Entry 8BJ9 (X-ray diffraction, 2.07 A resolution); this record covers chain A.

Chain A:
Name: ABC transporter
From: Parageobacillus thermoglucosidasius
UniProt: A0A1Y3Q1V3 (A0A1Y3Q1V3_PARTM); residues 1-297 here correspond to UniProt positions 22-318 (UniProt number = residue number + 21)
Amino-acid sequence (297 residues; each row starts with the number of its first residue):
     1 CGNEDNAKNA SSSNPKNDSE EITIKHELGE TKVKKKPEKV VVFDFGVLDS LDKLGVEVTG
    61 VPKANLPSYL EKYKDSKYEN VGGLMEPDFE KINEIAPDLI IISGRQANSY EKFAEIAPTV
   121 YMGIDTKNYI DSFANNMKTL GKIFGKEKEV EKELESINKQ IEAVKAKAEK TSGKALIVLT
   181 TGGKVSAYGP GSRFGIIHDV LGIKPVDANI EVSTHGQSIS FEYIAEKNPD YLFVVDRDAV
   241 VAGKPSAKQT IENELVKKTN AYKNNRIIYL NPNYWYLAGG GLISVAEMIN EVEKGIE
Not modelled in the structure: 1-19
Ion coordination: Ni2+ site 1: L54, E111; Ni2+ site 2: D88 (together with sulfate ion); Ni2+ site 3: E90, E94 (together with sulfate ion); Ni2+ site 4: E151, E155; Fe ion: H215, Y276 (together with 5LC)
Ligand contacts: 5LC (N,N'-pentane-1,5-diylbis(2,3-dihydroxybenzamide)): N65, L84, M85, G104, R105, R193, H215, R237, V241, Y276, L277
Reported in the primary citation:
  - Fe ion coordination: H215, Y276
  - Ni2+ coordination: D88, E94, E151

Summary:
Bound to chain A: compound 5LC. L54 and E111 coordinate Ni2+ site 1. E90 and E94 form the Ni2+ site 3. The
paper reports Ni2+ coordination by D88, E94 and E151; Fe ion coordination by H215 and Y276.
Chain A is ABC transporter (Parageobacillus thermoglucosidasius); the structure, X-ray structure of the CeuE
Homologue from Parageobacillus thermoglucosidasius - 5LICAM complex, was determined by X-ray diffraction (same
publication as 8B7X, 8BAW, 8BAX, 8BF6 and 8BNW).
